Entry 5DJY (X-ray diffraction, 2.15 A resolution); this record covers chains A and C of the 3 polymer chains in the assembly.

[Chain A]
Protein: Ig gamma-1 chain C region
From: Homo sapiens
UniProt: P01857 (IGHG1_HUMAN); residues 221-447 here correspond to UniProt positions 104-330 (UniProt number = residue number - 117)
Amino-acid sequence (227 residues; numbered 221 to 447; the number before each row is that of its first residue):
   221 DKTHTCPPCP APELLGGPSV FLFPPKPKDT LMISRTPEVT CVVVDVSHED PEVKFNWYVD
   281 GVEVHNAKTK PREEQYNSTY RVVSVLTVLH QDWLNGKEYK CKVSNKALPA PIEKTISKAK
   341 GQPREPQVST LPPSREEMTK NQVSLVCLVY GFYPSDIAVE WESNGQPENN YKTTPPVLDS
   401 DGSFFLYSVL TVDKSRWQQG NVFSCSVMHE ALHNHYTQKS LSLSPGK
Disordered / not traced: 221-236, 445-447
Differences from the reference sequence: engineered mutation Ser349 (Tyr232 in P01857), Val366 (Thr249 in P01857), Tyr370 (Lys253 in P01857), Val409 (Lys292 in P01857); variant Glu356 (Asp239 in P01857), Met358 (Leu241 in P01857)
Disulfides: Cys261-Cys321, Cys367-Cys425
Glycans and other covalent adducts: glycan linked to Asn297
What the authors report for this chain:
  - mutagenesis - K409V: decreased binding to AA homodimer

[Chain C]
Protein: Fc-III peptide
Amino-acid sequence (13 residues; each row starts with the number of its first residue):
     1 DCAWHLGELV WCT
Disulfides: Cys2-Cys12

[Interface between chain A and chain C]
Residue-residue contacts - 30 pairs, chain A then chain C:
  Leu251(A) - Val10(C)
  Leu251(A) - Trp11(C)
  Met252(A) - Glu8(C)
  Met252(A) - Leu9(C)
  Met252(A) - Val10(C)
  Ile253(A) - Leu9(C)  hydrophobic
  Ile253(A) - Val10(C)  hydrogen bond (backbone-backbone)
  Ile253(A) - Trp11(C)  hydrophobic
  Ser254(A) - Glu8(C)
  Ser254(A) - Leu9(C)  hydrogen bond (side chain-backbone)
  Arg255(A) - Glu8(C)  salt bridge
  Gln311(A) - Trp11(C)
  Glu380(A) - His5(C)  salt bridge
  Glu382(A) - His5(C)  salt bridge
  Glu382(A) - Leu6(C)
  Gly385(A) - Leu6(C)
  Ser426(A) - His5(C)
  Met428(A) - His5(C)
  His433(A) - Asp1(C)  salt bridge
  His433(A) - Thr13(C)
  Asn434(A) - Asp1(C)  hydrogen bond
  Asn434(A) - Ala3(C)
  Asn434(A) - Val10(C)
  Asn434(A) - Trp11(C)
  Asn434(A) - Cys12(C)
  Asn434(A) - Thr13(C)  hydrogen bond
  His435(A) - Trp11(C)
  Tyr436(A) - Trp4(C)
  Tyr436(A) - His5(C)  hydrogen bond
  Tyr436(A) - Val10(C)  hydrophobic
Interface residues without a listed pair, chain A (18 interface residues in all): Thr250, His310, Pro387
Interface residues without a listed pair, chain C (12 interface residues in all): Cys2

[In short]
Chain A and chain C form an interface of 18 and 12 residues respectively, with 5 hydrogen bonds and 4 salt
bridges. Among the polar pairs are Arg255(A)-Glu8(C), Glu380(A)-His5(C) and Glu382(A)-His5(C). From the paper:
K409V of chain A reduces binding to AA homodimer.
Chain A is Ig gamma-1 chain C region (Homo sapiens) and chain C is Fc-III peptide; the structure, Fc
Heterodimer Design 20.8 Y349S/T366V/K370Y/K409V + E357D/S364Q/Y407A, was determined by X-ray diffraction (same
publication as 5DI8, 5DJ0, 5DJ2, 5DJ6, 5DJ8, 5DJA and 10 further entries).
